3NOC - chains A and B of the 5 polymer chains in the assembly; structure by X-ray diffraction, 2.70 A resolution.

== Chain A (and B) ==
Protein: Acriflavine resistance protein B
From: Escherichia coli
Notes: chain B of this document is another copy of the same molecule, construct and numbering; everything in this record applies to it too
Reference sequence: P31224 (ACRB_ECOLI); residue numbers follow UniProt; this construct covers 1-1049
Amino-acid sequence (1049 residues; row label = number of the first residue in the row):
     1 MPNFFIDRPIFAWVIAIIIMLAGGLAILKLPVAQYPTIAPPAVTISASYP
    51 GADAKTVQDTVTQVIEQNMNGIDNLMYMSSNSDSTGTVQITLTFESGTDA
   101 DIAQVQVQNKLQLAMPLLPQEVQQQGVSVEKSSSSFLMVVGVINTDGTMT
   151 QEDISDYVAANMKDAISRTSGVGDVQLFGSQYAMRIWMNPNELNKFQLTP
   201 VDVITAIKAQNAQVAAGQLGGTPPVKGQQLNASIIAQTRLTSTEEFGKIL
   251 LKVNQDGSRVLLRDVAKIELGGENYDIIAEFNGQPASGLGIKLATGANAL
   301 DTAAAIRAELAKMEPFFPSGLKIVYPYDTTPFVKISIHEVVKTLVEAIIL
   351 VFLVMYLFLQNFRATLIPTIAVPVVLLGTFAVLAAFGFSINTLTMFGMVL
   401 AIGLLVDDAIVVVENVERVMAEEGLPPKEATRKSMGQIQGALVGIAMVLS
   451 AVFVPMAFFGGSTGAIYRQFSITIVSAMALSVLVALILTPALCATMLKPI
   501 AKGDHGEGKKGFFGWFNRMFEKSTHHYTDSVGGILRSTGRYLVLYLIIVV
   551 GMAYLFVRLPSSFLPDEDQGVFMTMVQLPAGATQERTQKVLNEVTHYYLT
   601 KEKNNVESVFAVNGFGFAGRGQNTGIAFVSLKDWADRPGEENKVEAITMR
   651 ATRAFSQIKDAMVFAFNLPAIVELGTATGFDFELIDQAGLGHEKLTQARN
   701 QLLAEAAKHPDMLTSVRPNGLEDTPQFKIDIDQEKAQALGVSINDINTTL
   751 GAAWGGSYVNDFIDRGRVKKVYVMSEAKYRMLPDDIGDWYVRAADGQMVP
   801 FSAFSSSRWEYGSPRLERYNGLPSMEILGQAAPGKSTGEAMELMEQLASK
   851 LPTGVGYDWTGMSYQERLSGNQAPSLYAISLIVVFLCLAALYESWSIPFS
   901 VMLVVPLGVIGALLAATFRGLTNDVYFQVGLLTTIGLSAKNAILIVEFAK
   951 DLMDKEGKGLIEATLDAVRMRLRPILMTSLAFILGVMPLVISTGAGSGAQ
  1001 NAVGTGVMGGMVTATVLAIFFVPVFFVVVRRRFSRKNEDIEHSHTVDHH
Not modelled in the structure: 672-678, 866-871, 1036-1038, 1045-1049 (chain B: 673-675, 867-870, 1034-1049)
Modified / non-standard residues: M1 (n-formylmethionine; FME)
UniProt features mapped onto this chain:
  - mutagenesis: H526 (H526Y: Partially restores chloramphenicol resistance to an AcrZ G30R mutant)

== Interface between chain A and chain B ==
Contacting residue pairs (127):
  R8(A) with E893(B)
  P9(A) with E893(B)
  I10(A) with A889(B); E893(B), hydrogen bond (backbone-side chain); S894(B); W895(B)
  F11(A) with A890(B); E893(B), hydrogen bond (backbone-side chain)
  W13(A) with W895(B), hydrophobic
  V14(A) with L886(B); A890(B), hydrophobic
  I17(A) with L886(B), hydrophobic
  L21(A) with L886(B), hydrophobic
  D101(A) with D73(B); I102(B); Q106(B), hydrogen bond
  Q108(A) with N109(B), hydrogen bond (side chain-backbone); L113(B)
  Q112(A) with Q112(B)
  Q124(A) with L117(B)
  V127(A) with L113(B)
  V129(A) with K110(B)
  E130(A) with K110(B), salt bridge
  K131(A) with D73(B), salt bridge; Q106(B)
  D164(A) with Q67(B)
  S167(A) with N70(B); G71(B), hydrogen bond (backbone-backbone)
  R168(A) with M69(B); L75(B); M78(B); N820(B), hydrogen bond (side chain-backbone)
  S170(A) with N74(B), hydrogen bond (side chain-backbone)
  A209(A) with I743(B)
  Q210(A) with Q733(B); Q737(B)
  Q213(A) with T56(B), hydrogen bond; T60(B)
  V214(A) with T56(B); N747(B)
  A215(A) with Y49(B), hydrophobic; G51(B); A52(B), hydrophobic; G751(B)
  A216(A) with G51(B); L750(B), hydrophobic; W754(B); G755(B)
  G217(A) with G51(B), hydrogen bond (backbone-backbone); W754(B); G755(B)
  Q218(A) with S84(B), hydrogen bond (side chain-backbone); Q622(B); W754(B); R780(B)
  L219(A) with F727(B), hydrophobic; W754(B), hydrophobic; M781(B); L782(B); P783(B), hydrophobic; W809(B), hydrophobic
  G220(A) with Q622(B), hydrogen bond (backbone-side chain); R780(B); M781(B), hydrogen bond (backbone-backbone)
  G221(A) with Q622(B); R780(B), hydrogen bond (backbone-side chain); M781(B)
  T222(A) with Y275(B); D276(B), hydrogen bond; Q584(B); Q622(B); R780(B), hydrogen bond (backbone-side chain)
  P223(A) with W187(B); Y275(B), hydrophobic; A777(B); R780(B), hydrogen bond (backbone-side chain)
  P224(A) with Q584(B); M781(B), hydrophobic
  V225(A) with A777(B), hydrophobic; K778(B); M781(B)
  K226(A) with E585(B)
  G227(A) with E585(B), hydrogen bond (backbone-side chain)
  Q228(A) with T583(B), hydrogen bond (backbone-side chain); E585(B); M781(B)
  Q229(A) with T583(B)
  L230(A) with G581(B); T583(B); L782(B), hydrophobic
  N231(A) with G581(B), hydrogen bond (backbone-backbone); Q622(B), hydrogen bond
  A232(A) with P725(B)
  S233(A) with S84(B); Q726(B); F727(B), hydrogen bond (backbone-backbone)
  I234(A) with F727(B); W754(B), hydrophobic
  I235(A) with D53(B); Q726(B); F727(B), hydrogen bond (backbone-backbone); K728(B); I729(B), hydrogen bond (backbone-backbone)
  A236(A) with K728(B), hydrogen bond (backbone-side chain)
  Q237(A) with Q733(B); I743(B); N747(B), hydrogen bond
  T238(A) with K728(B)
  L250(A) with Q733(B); E734(B); Q737(B), hydrogen bond (backbone-side chain)
  K252(A) with Q737(B)
  V253(A) with Q737(B)
  K312(A) with Q687(B); D858(B), salt bridge
  F316(A) with Q687(B); G854(B); V855(B); G856(B)
  I763(A) with D59(B)
  G766(A) with Q63(B), hydrogen bond (backbone-side chain); R818(B)
  R767(A) with Q63(B); Q67(B)
  V768(A) with D59(B); Q63(B); Q67(B)
Also at the interface, not in a pair above, chain A (68 interface residues in all): I18, L25, Q104, V105, L111, M115, Q123, V172, R239, L251, R765
Also at the interface, not in a pair above, chain B (79 interface residues in all): P50, K55, E66, V105, P116, A582, R586, G689, N744, M774, G821, I879, I882

== Overview ==
68 residues of chain A face 79 of chain B across their interface, with 27 hydrogen bonds and 3 salt bridges.
Among the polar pairs are E130(A)-K110(B), K131(A)-D73(B) and K312(A)-D858(B). From UniProt: one mutagenesis
site on chain A.
Both chains are Acriflavine resistance protein B (Escherichia coli). Entry 3NOC (Designed ankyrin repeat
protein (DARPin) binders to AcrB: Plasticity of the Interface) was determined by X-ray diffraction together
with 3NOG from the same study.
